PDB entry 5VWU | X-ray diffraction, 2.75 A resolution | chains A and C of the 4 polymer chains in the assembly

[Chain A (and C)]
Name: UDP-galactopyranose mutase
From: Neosartorya fumigata
Notes: EC 5.4.99.9; chain C of this document is another copy of the same molecule, construct and numbering; everything in this record applies to it too
Reference sequence: Q4W1X2 (Q4W1X2_ASPFM); numbering as in UniProt (aligned over 1-510)
Sequence (513 residues; row label = number of the first residue in the row; numbers below 1 keep their minus sign (Ala-2 is residue -2)):
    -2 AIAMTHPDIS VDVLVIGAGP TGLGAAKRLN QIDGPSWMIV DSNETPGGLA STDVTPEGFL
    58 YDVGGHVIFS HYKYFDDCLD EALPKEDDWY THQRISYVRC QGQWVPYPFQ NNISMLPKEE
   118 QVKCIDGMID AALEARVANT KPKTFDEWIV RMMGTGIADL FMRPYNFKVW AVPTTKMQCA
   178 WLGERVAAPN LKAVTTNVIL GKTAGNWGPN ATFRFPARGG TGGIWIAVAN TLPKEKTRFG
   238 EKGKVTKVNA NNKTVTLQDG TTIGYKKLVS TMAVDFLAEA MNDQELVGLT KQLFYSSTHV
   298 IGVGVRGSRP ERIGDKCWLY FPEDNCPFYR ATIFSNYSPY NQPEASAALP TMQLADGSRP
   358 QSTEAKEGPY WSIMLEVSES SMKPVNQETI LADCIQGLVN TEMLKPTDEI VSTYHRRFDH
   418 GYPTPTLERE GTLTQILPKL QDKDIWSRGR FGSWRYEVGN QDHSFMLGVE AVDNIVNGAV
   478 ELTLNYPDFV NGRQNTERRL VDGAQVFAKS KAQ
Not modelled in the structure: -2 to 2, 200-207, 309-310, 507-510 (chain C: -2 to 3, 507-510)
Sequence notes: expression tag (-2 to 0); engineered mutation Ala344 (Lys in Q4W1X2), Ala345 (Lys in Q4W1X2); conflict Thr429 (Ala in Q4W1X2)
Residues lining bound ligands:
  - FAD (flavin-adenine dinucleotide): Ile13, Gly14, Ala15, Gly16, Pro17, Thr18, Val37, Asp38, Ser39, Gly44, Gly45, Leu46, Ala47, Val60, Gly61, Gly62, His63, Val64, Gly240, Lys241, Val242, Thr268, Met269, Thr295, Trp315, Arg327, Glu373, Gly418, Tyr419, Gly446, Arg447, Gly456, Asn457, Gln458, Ser461
  - NADH (NAI; 1,4-dihydronicotinamide adenine dinucleotide): Ile65, Phe66, His68, Arg91, Ile92, Ser93, Tyr104, Tyr317, Arg327, Tyr419, Arg447, Tyr453, Gly456, Asn457, His460, Asn488
UniProt features mapped onto this chain:
  - binding site (FAD): Thr18, Asp38, Leu46, Gly61, His63, Val242, Arg327, Arg447, Gly456, Asn457, Gln458, Ser461
  - binding site (UDP-alpha-D-galactose): Gly61, Gly62, Tyr104, Gln107, Met159, Tyr162, Asn163, Trp167, Arg182, Asn207, Tyr317, Arg327, Tyr419, Tyr453, Asn457
  - binding site (NADH): His68, Arg91, Ser93, Tyr419, Arg447, Asn457
  - binding site (NADPH): His68, Arg91, Ser93, Tyr104, Asn203, Trp315, Tyr317, Tyr419, Arg447, Asn457, His460
  - mutagenesis: Phe66 (F66A: Lowers the catalytic efficiency), Arg91 (R91A: Lowers the catalytic efficiency by a factor of 125), Ser93 (S93A: Lowers the catalytic efficiency by a factor of 14), Tyr104 (Y104A: Lowers the catalytic efficiency), Gln107 (Q107A: Lowers the catalytic efficiency), Arg182 (R182A: Lowers the UDP-galactopyranose binding; R182K: Lowers the catalytic efficiency), Asn207 (N207A: Lowers the catalytic efficiency), Tyr317 (Y317A: Lowers the catalytic efficiency), Arg327 (R327A: Abolishes the catalytic activity; R327K: Lowers the catalytic efficiency), Arg447 (R447A: Lowers the catalytic efficiency by a factor of 2000)
What the authors report for this chain:
  - binding site for NADH: His68, Ser93, Tyr317, Tyr419, Arg447

[Interface between chain A and chain C]
Pairs across the interface - 45 pairs, chain A then chain C:
  Asp9(A) with Phe504(C)
  Arg25(A) with Asn474(C), hydrogen bond (side chain-backbone)
  Pro32(A) with Phe504(C), hydrophobic
  Arg133(A) with Val134(C), hydrogen bond (side chain-backbone); Asn136(C)
  Val134(A) with Arg133(C), hydrogen bond (backbone-side chain)
  Asn136(A) with Arg133(C)
  Lys264(A) with Phe504(C)
  Asn471(A) with Glu494(C)
  Ile472(A) with Gly500(C), hydrogen bond (backbone-backbone)
  Val473(A) with Asp499(C); Gly500(C), hydrogen bond (backbone-backbone); Ala501(C), hydrogen bond (backbone-backbone)
  Asn474(A) with Arg25(C), hydrogen bond (backbone-side chain); Asn474(C); Asp499(C)
  Gly475(A) with Glu494(C); Arg495(C), hydrogen bond (backbone-backbone); Asp499(C)
  Ala476(A) with Glu494(C)
  Val477(A) with Arg490(C); Glu494(C)
  Leu479(A) with Phe486(C), hydrophobic
  Tyr483(A) with Phe486(C), hydrophobic; Arg490(C), hydrogen bond
  Phe486(A) with Leu479(C), hydrophobic; Tyr483(C), hydrophobic
  Arg490(A) with Val477(C); Tyr483(C), hydrogen bond
  Glu494(A) with Asn471(C); Gly475(C); Ala476(C); Val477(C)
  Arg495(A) with Gly475(C), hydrogen bond (backbone-backbone)
  Asp499(A) with Val473(C); Asn474(C); Gly475(C)
  Gly500(A) with Ile472(C); Val473(C), hydrogen bond (backbone-backbone)
  Ala501(A) with Val473(C), hydrogen bond (backbone-backbone); Asn474(C)
  Phe504(A) with Asp9(C); Pro32(C), hydrophobic; Lys263(C); Lys264(C)
Interface residues without a listed pair, chain A (27 interface residues in all): Ala135, Lys263, Asp470
Interface residues without a listed pair, chain C (26 interface residues in all): Asp470

[Summary]
The interface between chain A and chain C involves 27 residues on one side and 26 on the other, with 13
hydrogen bonds. Among the polar pairs are Arg25(A)-Asn474(C), Arg133(A)-Val134(C) and Tyr483(A)-Arg490(C).
Ligands of chain A: flavin-adenine dinucleotide and NADH. From the paper: a binding site for NADH at His68(A),
Ser93(A) and Tyr317(A) among others.
Both chains are UDP-galactopyranose mutase (Neosartorya fumigata). Entry 5VWU (Crystal structure of oxidized
Aspergillus fumigatus UDP-galactopyranose mutase complexed with NADH) was determined by X-ray diffraction
(same publication as 5VWT and 4GDE).
